PDB entry 8R7K | electron microscopy, 3.50 A resolution | chains A and B of the 4 polymer chains in the assembly

[Chain A]
Molecule: Germinal-center associated nuclear protein
Organism: Homo sapiens
Notes: EC 2.3.1.48, 2.3.1.-
Reference sequence: O60318 (GANP_HUMAN); residues 582-1004 here = UniProt positions 582-1004
Sequence (423 residues; numbered 582 to 1004; the number before each row is that of its first residue):
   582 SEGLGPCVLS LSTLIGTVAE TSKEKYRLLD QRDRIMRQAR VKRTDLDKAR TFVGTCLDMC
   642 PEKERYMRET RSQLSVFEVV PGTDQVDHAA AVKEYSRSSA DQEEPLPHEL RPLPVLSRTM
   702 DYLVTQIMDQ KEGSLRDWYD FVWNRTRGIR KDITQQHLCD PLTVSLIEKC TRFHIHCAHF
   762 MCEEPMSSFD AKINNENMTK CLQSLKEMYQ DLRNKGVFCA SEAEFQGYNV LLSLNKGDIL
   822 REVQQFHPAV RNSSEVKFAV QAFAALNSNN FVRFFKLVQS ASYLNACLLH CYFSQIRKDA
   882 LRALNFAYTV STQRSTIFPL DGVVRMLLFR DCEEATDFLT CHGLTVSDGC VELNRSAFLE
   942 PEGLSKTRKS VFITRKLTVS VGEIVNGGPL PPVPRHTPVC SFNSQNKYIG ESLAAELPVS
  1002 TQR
Unresolved in the structure: 582-601, 623-624, 943-945, 981-1004
From the paper describing this entry:
  - binding site for AMP-PNP: Arg678
  - conformationally variable residues (order/disorder transition): Lys674 to Pro686

[Chain B]
Molecule: PCI domain-containing protein 2
Organism: Homo sapiens
Reference sequence: Q5JVF3 (PCID2_HUMAN); residue numbers follow UniProt; this construct covers 1-399
Sequence (399 residues; each row starts with the number of its first residue):
     1 MAHITINQYL QQVYEAIDSR DGASCAELVS FKHPHVANPR LQMASPEEKC QQVLEPPYDE
    61 MFAAHLRCTY AVGNHDFIEA YKCQTVIVQS FLRAFQAHKE ENWALPVMYA VALDLRVFAN
   121 NADQQLVKKG KSKVGDMLEK AAELLMSCFR VCASDTRAGI EDSKKWGMLF LVNQLFKIYF
   181 KINKLHLCKP LIRAIDSSNL KDDYSTAQRV TYKYYVGRKA MFDSDFKQAE EYLSFAFEHC
   241 HRSSQKNKRM ILIYLLPVKM LLGHMPTVEL LKKYHLMQFA EVTRAVSEGN LLLLHEALAK
   301 HEAFFIRCGI FLILEKLKII TYRNLFKKVY LLLKTHQLSL DAFLVALKFM QVEDVDIDEV
   361 QCILANLIYM GHVKGYISHQ HQKLVVSKQN PFPPLSTVC
Unresolved in the structure: 1-4, 36-45, 126-134, 157-159, 289-291, 396-399
From the paper describing this entry:
  - mutagenesis - K374D/K388D: abolished growth

[Chain A / chain B interface]
Contacting residue pairs (42; chain A residue first):
  Gly818(A) - Phe222(B)
  Asp819(A) - Leu185(B)
  Asp819(A) - Phe222(B)
  Leu821(A) - Leu312(B)  hydrophobic
  Leu821(A) - Ile313(B)  hydrophobic
  Leu821(A) - Lys316(B)
  Arg822(A) - Asn183(B)  hydrogen bond
  Arg822(A) - Leu185(B)
  Arg822(A) - Phe222(B)
  Val824(A) - Leu312(B)  hydrophobic
  Gln825(A) - Ile306(B)
  Gln825(A) - Gly309(B)
  Gln825(A) - Leu312(B)
  Gln826(A) - Asn183(B)  hydrogen bond
  Arg832(A) - Ile306(B)
  Val841(A) - Leu312(B)  hydrophobic
  Ser849(A) - Asn366(B)  hydrogen bond (backbone-side chain)
  Asn850(A) - Asn366(B)  hydrogen bond (backbone-side chain)
  Asn850(A) - Tyr369(B)  hydrogen bond
  Asn851(A) - Glu359(B)  hydrogen bond
  Asn851(A) - Cys362(B)  hydrogen bond
  Asn851(A) - Ile363(B)
  Phe852(A) - Cys362(B)  hydrophobic
  Val853(A) - Asp358(B)
  Val853(A) - Glu359(B)
  Val853(A) - Cys362(B)  hydrophobic
  Arg854(A) - Glu353(B)  hydrogen bond (side chain-backbone)
  Arg854(A) - Glu359(B)  salt bridge
  Lys857(A) - Asp356(B)  salt bridge
  Ala884(A) - Tyr369(B)  hydrophobic
  Leu885(A) - Gln361(B)
  Phe887(A) - Ile368(B)
  Phe887(A) - Tyr369(B)  hydrophobic
  Ala888(A) - Ala365(B)  hydrophobic
  Ala888(A) - Ile368(B)  hydrophobic
  Ala888(A) - Tyr376(B)
  Ala888(A) - Ile377(B)  hydrogen bond (backbone-backbone)
  Tyr889(A) - Gln361(B)  hydrogen bond
  Tyr889(A) - Ile377(B)
  Tyr889(A) - His379(B)
  Val891(A) - Tyr376(B)  hydrophobic
  Met907(A) - Gln361(B)
Other interface residues (no listed pair), chain A (25 interface residues in all): Thr890, Pro900
Other interface residues (no listed pair), chain B (26 interface residues in all): Phe305, Ile310, Phe311, Asp354

[In short]
25 residues of chain A and 26 residues of chain B are in contact, with 10 hydrogen bonds and 2 salt bridges.
Polar pairs include Arg854(A)-Glu359(B), Lys857(A)-Asp356(B) and Arg822(A)-Asn183(B). From the paper: a
binding site for AMP-PNP at Arg678(A); K374D/K388D of chain B abolish growth.
Chain A is Germinal-center associated nuclear protein and chain B is PCI domain-containing protein 2, both
from Homo sapiens; the structure, Cryo-EM structure of the human UAP56 - TREX-2 complex, was determined by
electron microscopy (same publication as 8R7J).
